PDB entry 7OGM | electron microscopy, 3.70 A resolution | chains E and P of the 10 polymer chains in the assembly

# Chain E
Name: RNA-binding protein Hfq
Source organism: Escherichia coli
Reference sequence: A1AJ78 (HFQ_ECOK1); numbering as in UniProt (aligned over 1-102)
Chain sequence (102 residues; row label = number of the first residue in the row):
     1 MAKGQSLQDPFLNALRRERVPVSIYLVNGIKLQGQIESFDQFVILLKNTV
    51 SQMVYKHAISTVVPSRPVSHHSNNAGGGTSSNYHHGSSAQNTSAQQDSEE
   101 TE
Unresolved in the structure: 1-7, 69-102
From the paper describing this entry:
  - binding site for 3'ETS(LeuZ) (chain P): His70 to His71, Ser72, Asn73 to Asn74 (proposed by the authors, not directly observed)

# Chain P
Molecule: 3'ETS(LeuZ)
Sequence (49 nucleotides; row label = number of the first residue in the row; note: 1 number in that range is skipped by the numbering (no residue carries it; nothing is unmodelled there)):
     1 AGAUAAGAAUAAAAUCAAUUUAAAAAAAAAAAAAAAAAAA
    42 UUUUUUUUU

# Interface between chain E and chain P
Pairs across the interface (11):
  Asp9(E) - A34(P)  base contact
  Pro10(E) - A34(P)  base contact
  Asn13(E) - A32(P)  base contact
  Asn13(E) - A34(P)  hydrogen bond to the base
  Tyr25(E) - A14(P)  stacking on the base
  Ile30(E) - A18(P)  base contact
  Phe42(E) - A36(P)  sugar contact
  Phe42(E) - U46(P)  sugar contact
  Phe42(E) - U47(P)  hydrogen bond to the base
  His57(E) - U47(P)  hydrogen bond to the base
  Thr61(E) - A14(P)  base contact
Also at the interface, not in a pair above, chain E (15 interface residues in all): Leu26, Gly29, Leu32, Thr49, Tyr55, Lys56, Ser60
Also at the interface, not in a pair above, chain P (8 interface residues in all): U19

# Overview
15 residues of chain E face 8 of chain P across their interface; the contacts include 3 hydrogen bonds and 1
aromatic stacking contact. Polar pairs include Asn13(E)-A34(P), Phe42(E)-U47(P) and His57(E)-U47(P). From the
paper: a binding site for 3'ETS(LeuZ) (chain P) at His70(E), Ser72(E) and Asn73(E).
Here chain E is RNA-binding protein Hfq (Escherichia coli) and chain P is 3'ETS(LeuZ). Entry 7OGM (A
cooperative PNPase-Hfq-RNA carrier complex facilitates bacterial riboregulation. PNPase-3'ETS(leuZ)-Hfq) was
determined by electron microscopy, deposited together with 7OGK and 7OGL.
